Entry 1M18 (X-ray diffraction, 2.45 A resolution); this record covers chains J and F of the 10 polymer chains in the assembly.

Chain J:
Molecule: Palindromic 146 Base Pair DNA Fragment
Sequence (146 nucleotides; numbered 147 to 292; the number before each row is that of its first residue):
   147 ATCAATATCCACCTGCAGATTCTACCAAAAGTGTATTTGGAAACTGCTCC
   197 ATCAAAAGGCATGTTCAGCGGAATTCCGCTGAACATGCCTTTTGATGGAG
   247 CAGTTTCCAAATACACTTTTGGTAGAATCTGCAGGTGGATATTGAT
Bound ions: Mn2+ site 1 near DG186 (its only coordinating residue here); Mn2+ site 2 near DG217 (its only coordinating residue here); Mn2+ site 3 near DG267 (its only coordinating residue here); Mn2+ site 4 near DG280 (its only coordinating residue here)
Ligand contacts:
  - pyrrole-imidazole polyamide (1SZ; N-[5-[[4-[[5-[[5-[[5-[[5-[[3-[3-(dimethylamino)propylamino]-3-oxidanylidene-propyl]carbamoyl]-1-methyl-pyrrol-3-yl]carbamoyl]-1-methyl-pyrrol-3-yl]carbamoyl]-1-methyl-pyrrol-3-yl]carbamoyl]-1-methyl-pyrrol-3-yl]amino]-4-oxidanylidene-butyl]carbamoyl]-1-methyl-pyrrol-3-yl]-1-methyl-4-[[1-methyl-4-[(1-methylimidazol-2-yl)carbonylamino]pyrrol-2-yl]carbonylamino]imidazole-2-carboxamide), molecule 1: DA176, DG177, DT178, DG179, DA181, DT182
  - pyrrole-imidazole polyamide (1SZ), molecule 2: DA259, DC260, DA261, DC262, DT263, DT264, DT265, DT266

Chain F:
Name: Histone H4
Source organism: Xenopus laevis
UniProt: P02304 (H4_HUMAN); residues 201-302 here correspond to UniProt positions 1-102 (UniProt number = residue number - 200)
Amino-acid sequence (102 residues; numbered 201 to 302; the number before each row is that of its first residue):
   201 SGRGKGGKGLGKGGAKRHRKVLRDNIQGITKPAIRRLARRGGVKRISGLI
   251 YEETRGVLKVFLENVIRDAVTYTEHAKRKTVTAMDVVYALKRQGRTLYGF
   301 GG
Unresolved in the structure: 201-219

Chain J / chain F interface:
Pairs across the interface - 6 pairs, chain J then chain F:
  DA207(J) with Thr230(F), phosphate contact; Pro232(F), phosphate contact; Arg236(F), salt bridge to the phosphate
  DT208(J) with Thr230(F), phosphate contact; Pro232(F), phosphate contact
  DG216(J) with Arg245(F), sugar contact
Other interface residues (no listed pair), chain J (5 interface residues in all): DC196, DG217
Other interface residues (no listed pair), chain F (6 interface residues in all): Lys231, Thr280

Summary:
5 residues of chain J face 6 of chain F across their interface; the contacts include 1 salt bridge. Its one
salt-bridged contact is DA207(J)-Arg236(F). Ligands of chain J: pyrrole-imidazole polyamide.
Chain J is Palindromic 146 Base Pair DNA Fragment and chain F is Histone H4 (Xenopus laevis); the structure,
Ligand binding alters the structure and dynamics of nucleosomal DNA, was determined by X-ray diffraction
together with 1M19 and 1M1A from the same study.
